6AZK - chains B and E of the 3 polymer chains in the assembly; structure by X-ray diffraction, 2.48 A resolution.

Chain B:
Protein: cetuximab Fab heavy chain
From: Mus musculus
Reference sequence: S6B291 (S6B291_HUMAN); residues 108-221 here correspond to UniProt positions 125-238 (UniProt number = residue number + 17)
Sequence (221 residues; row label = number of the first residue in the row):
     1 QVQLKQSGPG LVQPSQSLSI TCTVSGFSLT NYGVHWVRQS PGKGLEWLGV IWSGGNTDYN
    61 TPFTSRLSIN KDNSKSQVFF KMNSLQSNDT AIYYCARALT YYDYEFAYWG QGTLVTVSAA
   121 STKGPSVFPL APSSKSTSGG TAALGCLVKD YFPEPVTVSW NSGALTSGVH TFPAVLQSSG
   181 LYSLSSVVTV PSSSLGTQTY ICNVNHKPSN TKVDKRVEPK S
Not modelled in the structure: 220-221
Construct notes: conflict A119 (Ser136 in S6B291)
Cystine bridges: C22-C95, C146-C202

Chain E:
Protein: meditope
Sequence (11 residues; each row starts with the number of its first residue):
     2 QFDLSTXRLK
     1 X
Modified / non-standard residues: 011 (7-aminoheptanoic acid) at position 1; C6D (N~5~-[N-(3-hydroxypropyl)carbamimidoyl]-L-ornithine) at position 8
Covalent attachments: covalent link 011_1-K11

Chain B / chain E interface:
Residue-residue contacts - 21 pairs, chain B then chain E:
  P9(B) with C6D_8(E)
  Q39(B) with F3(E); L5(E)
  S40(B) with F3(E)
  P41(B) with Q2(E); F3(E); L5(E), hydrophobic
  T90(B) with L5(E)
  A91(B) with L5(E), hydrophobic
  I92(B) with F3(E), hydrophobic; L5(E); C6D_8(E)
  Y94(B) with C6D_8(E)
  Q111(B) with C6D_8(E)
  G112(B) with C6D_8(E)
  T113(B) with C6D_8(E)
  L114(B) with L5(E), hydrophobic; C6D_8(E)
  E154(B) with S6(E), hydrogen bond
  P155(B) with C6D_8(E)
  P173(B) with T7(E)
Interface features reported in the paper:
  - interface residues, chain B: G112(B), L114(B)

In short:
15 residues of chain B and 6 residues of chain E are in contact, with 1 hydrogen bond. Its one hydrogen-bonded
contact is E154(B)-S6(E). From the paper: interface residues G112(B) and L114(B).
Here chain B is cetuximab Fab heavy chain (Mus musculus) and chain E is meditope. Entry 6AZK (Structure of
cetuximab with aminoheptanoic acid-linked N-(3-hydroxypropyl)-L-arginine meditope variant) was determined by
X-ray diffraction (same publication as 6AU5, 6AXP, 6AYN and 6AZL).
